Entry 6W4O (electron microscopy, 4.80 A resolution (low resolution: residue-level contacts below are approximate; hydrogen-bond / salt-bridge calls are withheld)); this record covers chains D and I of the 13 polymer chains in the assembly.

Chain D:
Name: Calcium/calmodulin-dependent protein kinase type II subunit alpha
Source organism: Homo sapiens
Notes: EC 2.7.11.17
UniProt: Q9UQM7 (KCC2A_HUMAN); the construct lacks a stretch of the UniProt sequence, so the offset changes along the chain: -333 to 62 = UniProt 7-402; 63-132 = UniProt 409-478
Sequence (473 residues; row label = number of the first residue in the row; a row labelled like 62A-62F holds insertion residues (62A, then the next letters in order); numbers below 1 keep their minus sign (Ser-334 is residue -334)):
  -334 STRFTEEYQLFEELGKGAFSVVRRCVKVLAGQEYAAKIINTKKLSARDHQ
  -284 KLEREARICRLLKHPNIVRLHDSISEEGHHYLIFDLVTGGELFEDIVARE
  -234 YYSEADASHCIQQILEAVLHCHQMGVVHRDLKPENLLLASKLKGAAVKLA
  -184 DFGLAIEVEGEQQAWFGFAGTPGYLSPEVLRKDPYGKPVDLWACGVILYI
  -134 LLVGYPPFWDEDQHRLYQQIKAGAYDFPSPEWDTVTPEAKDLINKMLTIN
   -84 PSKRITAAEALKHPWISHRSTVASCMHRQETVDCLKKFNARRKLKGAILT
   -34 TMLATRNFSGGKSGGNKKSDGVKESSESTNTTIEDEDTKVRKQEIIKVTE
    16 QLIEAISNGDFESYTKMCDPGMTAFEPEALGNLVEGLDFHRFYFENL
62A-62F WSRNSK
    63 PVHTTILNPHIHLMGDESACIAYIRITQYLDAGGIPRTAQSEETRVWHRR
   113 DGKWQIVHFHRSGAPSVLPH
Unresolved in the structure: -334 to 4, 62A-62F, 128-132
Sequence notes: expression tag (-334)

Chain I:
Name: Calcium/calmodulin-dependent protein kinase type II subunit alpha
Source organism: Homo sapiens
Notes: EC 2.7.11.17
UniProt: Q9UQM7 (KCC2A_HUMAN); the construct lacks a stretch of the UniProt sequence, so the offset changes along the chain: -336 to 60 = UniProt 7-403; 61-132 = UniProt 407-478
Sequence (473 residues; numbered -337 to 132 plus 3 insertion-coded residues; the number before each row is that of its first residue; a row labelled like 60A-60C holds insertion residues (60A, then the next letters in order); numbers below 1 keep their minus sign (Ser-337 is residue -337)):
  -337 STRFTEEYQLFEELGKGAFSVVRRCVKVLAGQEYAAKIINTKKLSARDHQ
  -287 KLEREARICRLLKHPNIVRLHDSISEEGHHYLIFDLVTGGELFEDIVARE
  -237 YYSEADASHCIQQILEAVLHCHQMGVVHRDLKPENLLLASKLKGAAVKLA
  -187 DFGLAIEVEGEQQAWFGFAGTPGYLSPEVLRKDPYGKPVDLWACGVILYI
  -137 LLVGYPPFWDEDQHRLYQQIKAGAYDFPSPEWDTVTPEAKDLINKMLTIN
   -87 PSKRITAAEALKHPWISHRSTVASCMHRQETVDCLKKFNARRKLKGAILT
   -37 TMLATRNFSGGKSGGNKKSDGVKESSESTNTTIEDEDTKVRKQEIIKVTE
    13 QLIEAISNGDFESYTKMCDPGMTAFEPEALGNLVEGLDFHRFYFENLW
60A-60C SRN
    61 SKPVHTTILNPHIHLMGDESACIAYIRITQYLDAGGIPRTAQSEETRVWH
   111 RRDGKWQIVHFHRSGAPSVLPH
Unresolved in the structure: -337 to 1, 60A-60C, 128-132
Sequence notes: expression tag (-337)

Interface between chain D and chain I:
Residue-residue contacts - 50 pairs, chain D then chain I:
  Gly36(D) - His74(I)
  Thr38(D) - His74(I)
  Phe40(D) - Ala84(I)
  Phe40(D) - Tyr85(I)
  Phe40(D) - Glu104(I)
  Phe40(D) - Glu105(I)
  Phe40(D) - Thr106(I)
  Gly46(D) - Ile86(I)
  Gly46(D) - Gln102(I)
  Gly46(D) - Glu104(I)
  Leu48(D) - His72(I)
  His72(D) - Leu45(I)
  His74(D) - Gly33(I)
  His74(D) - Thr35(I)
  His74(D) - Val119(I)
  His74(D) - His120(I)
  Met76(D) - Glu79(I)
  Met76(D) - Ser80(I)
  Met76(D) - Val108(I)
  Met76(D) - His110(I)
  Gly77(D) - Glu79(I)
  Glu79(D) - Gly77(I)
  Ser80(D) - Met76(I)
  Ser80(D) - Ser80(I)
  Cys82(D) - His120(I)
  Ala84(D) - Phe37(I)
  Ala84(D) - His120(I)
  Tyr85(D) - Phe37(I)
  Ile86(D) - Phe37(I)
  Ile86(D) - Gly43(I)
  Gln102(D) - Gly43(I)
  Glu104(D) - Phe37(I)
  Glu104(D) - Gly43(I)
  Glu104(D) - His122(I)
  Glu105(D) - Phe37(I)
  Thr106(D) - Phe37(I)
  Thr106(D) - His120(I)
  Thr106(D) - His122(I)
  Val108(D) - Met76(I)
  His110(D) - Met76(I)
  Val119(D) - His74(I)
  His120(D) - His74(I)
  His120(D) - Ala84(I)
  His120(D) - Thr106(I)
  His122(D) - Glu104(I)
  His122(D) - Thr106(I)
  His122(D) - His122(I)
  His122(D) - Ser124(I)
  Ser124(D) - His122(I)
  Ser124(D) - Ser124(I)
Other interface residues (no listed pair), chain D (27 interface residues in all): Glu50, Leu75
Other interface residues (no listed pair), chain I (28 interface residues in all): Glu47, Asn70, Cys82, Trp109

In short:
27 residues of chain D face 28 of chain I across their interface.
Chain D and chain I are both Calcium/calmodulin-dependent protein kinase type II subunit alpha (Homo sapiens);
the structure, CaMKII alpha-30 Cryo-EM reconstruction, was determined by electron microscopy, deposited
together with 6W4P.
